9N8P - chains G and L of the 12 polymer chains in the assembly; structure by electron microscopy, 9.00 A resolution (very low resolution: no residue pairs are listed; an interface is given only as per-side residue counts).

[Chain G]
Molecule: Hemagglutinin
Organism: Influenza A virus (A/Puerto Rico/8/1934(H1N1))
UniProt: P03452 (HEMA_I34A1); the construct lacks a stretch of the UniProt sequence and is renumbered around it, so the offset changes along the chain: 4-42 = UniProt 17-55; 44-49 = UniProt 56-61; 50-325 = UniProt 63-338
Sequence (327 residues; numbered 1 to 327 plus 1 insertion-coded residue; 1 number in that range is skipped by the numbering (no residue carries it; nothing is unmodelled there); the number before each row is that of its first residue):
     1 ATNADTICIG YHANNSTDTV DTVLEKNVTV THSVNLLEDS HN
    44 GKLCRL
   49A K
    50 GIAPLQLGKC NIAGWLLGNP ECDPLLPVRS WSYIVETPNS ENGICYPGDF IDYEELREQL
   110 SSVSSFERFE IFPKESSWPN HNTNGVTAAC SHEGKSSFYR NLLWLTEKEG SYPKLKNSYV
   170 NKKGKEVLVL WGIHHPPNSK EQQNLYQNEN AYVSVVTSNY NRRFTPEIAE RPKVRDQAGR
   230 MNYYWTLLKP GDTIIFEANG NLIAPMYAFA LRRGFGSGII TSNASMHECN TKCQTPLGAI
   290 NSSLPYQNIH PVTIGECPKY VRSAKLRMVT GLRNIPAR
Unresolved in the structure: 1-4
Disulfides: Cys-47/Cys-278, Cys-59/Cys-71, Cys-94/Cys-139, Cys-282/Cys-306
Sequence notes: expression tag (1-3, 326-327); conflict Arg-261 (Ser274 in P03452)
Swiss-Prot annotation at these positions:
  - glycosylation (N-linked (GlcNAc...) asparagine): Asn-14, Asn-15, Asn-27, Asn-272, Asn-290

[Chain L]
Molecule: Hemagglutinin HA2 chain
Organism: Influenza A virus (A/Puerto Rico/8/1934(H1N1))
UniProt: P03452 (HEMA_I34A1); residues 502-660 here correspond to UniProt positions 345-503 (UniProt number = residue number - 157)
Sequence (160 residues; each row starts with the number of its first residue):
   501 GLFGAIAGFI EGGWTGMIDG WYGYHHQNEQ GSGYAADQKS TQNAINGITN KVNSVIEKMN
   561 IQFTAVGKEF NKLEKRMENL NNKVDDGFLD IWTYNAELLV LLENERTLDF HDSNVKNLYE
   621 KVKSQLKNNA KEIGNGCFEF YHKCDNECME SVRNGTYDYP
Disulfides: Cys-644/Cys-648
Sequence notes: expression tag (501); conflict Ser-554 (Thr397 in P03452), Asn-582 (Lys425 in P03452)
Swiss-Prot annotation at these positions:
  - glycosylation: Asn-654 (N-linked (GlcNAc...) asparagine)

[How chain G and chain L interact]
At this resolution (9 A) residue pairs are not listed: 9 residues of chain G and 7 of chain L lie at the interface.

[In short]
9 residues of chain G face 7 of chain L across their interface.
Chain G is Hemagglutinin and chain L is Hemagglutinin HA2 chain, both from Influenza A virus (A/Puerto
Rico/8/1934(H1N1)); the structure, Subtomogram average of dimers of influenza HA trimers, was determined by
electron microscopy.
